Entry 3AVK (X-ray diffraction, 1.75 A resolution); this record covers chains B and D of the 4 polymer chains in the assembly.

== Chain B ==
Name: Integrase
Source organism: Human immunodeficiency virus type 1
Notes: fragment: CCD domain
Reference sequence: P12497 (POL_HV1N5); residues 50-212 here correspond to UniProt positions 1197-1359 (UniProt number = residue number + 1147)
Amino-acid sequence (183 residues; numbered 30 to 212; the number before each row is that of its first residue):
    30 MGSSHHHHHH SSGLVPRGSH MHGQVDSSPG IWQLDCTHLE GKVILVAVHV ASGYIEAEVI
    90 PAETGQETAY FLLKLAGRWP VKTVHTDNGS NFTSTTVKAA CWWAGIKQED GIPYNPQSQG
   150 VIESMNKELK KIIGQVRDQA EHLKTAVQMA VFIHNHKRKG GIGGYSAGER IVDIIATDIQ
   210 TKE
Disordered / not traced: 30-56, 189-192, 210-212
Construct notes: expression tag (30-49); engineered mutation Ser56 (Cys1203 in P12497), Asp139 (Phe1286 in P12497), His185 (Phe1332 in P12497)
Swiss-Prot annotation at these positions:
  - binding site (Mg(2+)): Asp64, Asp116, Glu152

== Chain D ==
Name: LEDGF peptide
Amino-acid sequence (8 residues; numbered 1 to 8; the number before each row is that of its first residue):
     1 SLKIDNED
Covalently attached groups: covalent link Ser1-Asp8

== Interface between chain B and chain D ==
Residue-residue contacts (12; chain B residue first):
  Asp167(B) - Lys3(D)  hydrogen bond (backbone-side chain)
  Gln168(B) - Lys3(D)
  Gln168(B) - Ile4(D)  hydrogen bond (backbone-backbone)
  Ala169(B) - Lys3(D)
  Ala169(B) - Asp5(D)
  Glu170(B) - Ser1(D)
  Glu170(B) - Lys3(D)
  Glu170(B) - Asp5(D)  hydrogen bond (backbone-side chain)
  Glu170(B) - Asn6(D)  hydrogen bond
  His171(B) - Asp5(D)  salt bridge
  Thr174(B) - Asp5(D)  hydrogen bond
  Met178(B) - Ile4(D)  hydrophobic

== Summary ==
Chain B and chain D form an interface of 7 and 5 residues respectively, with 5 hydrogen bonds and 1 salt
bridge. Polar contacts include His171(B)-Asp5(D), Asp167(B)-Lys3(D) and Glu170(B)-Asp5(D). From UniProt: 3
Mg2+-binding residues on chain B.
Here chain B is Integrase (Human immunodeficiency virus type 1) and chain D is LEDGF peptide. Entry 3AVK
(Crystal structures of novel allosteric peptide inhibitors of HIV integrase in the LEDGF binding site) was
determined by X-ray diffraction, deposited together with 3AV9, 3AVA, 3AVB, 3AVC, 3AVF, 3AVG and 6 further
entries.
